PDB entry 1O9K | X-ray diffraction, 2.60 A resolution | chains B and P of the 3 polymer chains in the assembly

Chain B:
Molecule: Retinoblastoma-associated protein
Source organism: Homo sapiens
Notes: fragment: domain b, residues 636-787
Reference sequence: P06400 (RB_HUMAN); numbering as in UniProt (aligned over 636-787)
Amino-acid sequence (152 residues; each row starts with the number of its first residue):
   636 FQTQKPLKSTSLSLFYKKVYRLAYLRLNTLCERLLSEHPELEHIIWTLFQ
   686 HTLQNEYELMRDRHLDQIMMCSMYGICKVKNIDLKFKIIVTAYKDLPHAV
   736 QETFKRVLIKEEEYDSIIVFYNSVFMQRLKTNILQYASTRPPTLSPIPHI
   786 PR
Unresolved in the structure: 636-643
Swiss-Prot annotation at these positions:
  - modified residue: Ser780 (Phosphoserine)
  - natural variant: Val654 (V654E: In RB), Leu657 (L657P: In RB), Arg661 (R661W: In RB), Leu662 (L662P: In RB), His673 (H673P: In RB), Gln685 (Q685P: In RB), Cys706 (C706Y: In RB), Cys712 (C712R: In RB)

Chain P:
Molecule: Transcription factor E2F1
Reference sequence: Q01094 (E2F1_HUMAN); residues 409-426 here = UniProt positions 409-426
Amino-acid sequence (18 residues; row label = number of the first residue in the row):
   409 LDYHFGLEEGEGIRDLFD
Swiss-Prot annotation at these positions:
  - region: Leu409 to Asp426 (RB1 binding)
  - mutagenesis: Tyr411 (Y411C: No retinoblastoma protein binding. No effect on interaction with and repression of CEBPA)
Reported in the primary citation:
  - contacts within the chain: Tyr411-Phe413 (hydrophobic contact), Leu424-Phe425

Chain B / chain P interface:
Pairs across the interface - 10 pairs, chain B then chain P:
  Thr645(B) - Glu419(P)
  Thr645(B) - Asp423(P)
  Thr645(B) - Leu424(P)
  Ser646(B) - Leu424(P)
  Leu649(B) - Gly414(P)
  Leu649(B) - Leu415(P)
  Lys652(B) - Gly414(P)
  Lys653(B) - His412(P)  hydrogen bond (side chain-backbone)
  Lys653(B) - Gly414(P)
  Arg656(B) - His412(P)  hydrogen bond
Interface residues without a listed pair, chain P (7 interface residues in all): Tyr411
From the paper, about this interface:
  - pairs named by the authors: Thr645(B)-Glu419(P) (water-mediated contact)

Summary:
Chain B and chain P form an interface of 6 and 7 residues respectively; the contacts include 2 hydrogen bonds.
Polar pairs include Lys653(B)-His412(P) and Arg656(B)-His412(P). The paper describes a water-mediated contact
between Thr645(B) and Glu419(P). From the paper: contacts within the chain involving Tyr411(P), Phe413(P) and
Leu424(P) among others.
Here chain B is Retinoblastoma-associated protein (Homo sapiens) and chain P is Transcription factor E2F1.
Entry 1O9K (Crystal structure of the retinoblastoma tumour suppressor protein bound to E2F peptide) was
determined by X-ray diffraction.
